Entry 4RHG (X-ray diffraction, 1.58 A resolution); this record covers chains A and B.

Chain A:
Protein: Tyrosine-protein phosphatase non-receptor type 3
Source organism: Homo sapiens
Notes: EC 3.1.3.48; fragment: Catalytic domain
UniProt: P26045 (PTN3_HUMAN); numbering as in UniProt (aligned over 628-909)
Amino-acid sequence (306 residues; row label = number of the first residue in the row; note: 627 numbers in that range are skipped by the numbering (no residue carries them; nothing is unmodelled there); numbers below 1 keep their minus sign (Met-23 is residue -23)):
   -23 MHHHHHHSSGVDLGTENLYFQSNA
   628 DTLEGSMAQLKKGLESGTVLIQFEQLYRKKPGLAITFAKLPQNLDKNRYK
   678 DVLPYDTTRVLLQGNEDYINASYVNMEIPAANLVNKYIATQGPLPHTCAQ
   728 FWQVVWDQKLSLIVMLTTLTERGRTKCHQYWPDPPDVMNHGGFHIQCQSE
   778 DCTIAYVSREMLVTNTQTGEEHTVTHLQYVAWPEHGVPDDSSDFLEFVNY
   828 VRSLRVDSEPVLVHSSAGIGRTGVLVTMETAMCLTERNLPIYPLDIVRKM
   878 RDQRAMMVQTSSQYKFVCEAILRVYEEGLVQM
Not modelled in the structure: -23 to -1, 909
Sequence notes: expression tag (-23 to 0); engineered mutation Glu811 (Asp in P26045), Ser842 (Cys in P26045)
Reported in the primary citation:
  - conformationally variable residues (side-chain flip): Glu811, His812
  - mutagenesis - H812F (2-fold): decreased catalytic activity with Epidermal growth factor receptor substrate 15 (chain B)
  - mutagenesis - Y676I: abolished catalytic activity with Epidermal growth factor receptor substrate 15 (chain B)
  - catalytic residues: Gln886 (by similarity / conservation)
  - mutagenesis - H812F: abolished signaling in response to EGF stimulation

Chain B:
Protein: Epidermal growth factor receptor substrate 15
Notes: fragment: pTyr849 peptide
UniProt: P42566 (EPS15_HUMAN); numbering as in UniProt (aligned over 846-854)
Amino-acid sequence (9 residues; numbered 846 to 854; the number before each row is that of its first residue):
   846 FSAYPSEED
Not modelled in the structure: 853-854
Modified / non-standard residues: Tyr849 (o-phosphotyrosine; PTR)
UniProt features mapped onto this chain:
  - modified residue: Tyr849 (Phosphotyrosine)
Reported in the primary citation:
  - mutagenesis - P850V: increased binding to Tyrosine-protein phosphatase non-receptor type 3 (chain A)
  - post-translational modification sites: Tyr849 (citing earlier work)

How chain A and chain B interact:
Residue-residue contacts (28):
  Leu671(A) - Phe846(B)  hydrophobic
  Asp672(A) - Phe846(B)
  Tyr676(A) - Ser847(B)
  Tyr676(A) - Ala848(B)
  Tyr676(A) - Tyr849(B)
  Tyr676(A) - Pro850(B)
  Lys677(A) - Phe846(B)
  Lys677(A) - Ser847(B)  hydrogen bond (backbone-backbone)
  Asp678(A) - Ala848(B)
  Asp678(A) - Tyr849(B)  hydrogen bond (side chain-backbone)
  Val679(A) - Tyr849(B)
  Glu811(A) - Tyr849(B)
  Glu811(A) - Pro850(B)
  His812(A) - Pro850(B)  hydrogen bond (side chain-backbone)
  His812(A) - Ser851(B)
  His812(A) - Glu852(B)
  Ser842(A) - Tyr849(B)
  Ser843(A) - Tyr849(B)
  Ala844(A) - Tyr849(B)
  Gly845(A) - Tyr849(B)
  Ile846(A) - Tyr849(B)
  Gly847(A) - Tyr849(B)
  Arg848(A) - Tyr849(B)
  Gln886(A) - Tyr849(B)
  Gln886(A) - Pro850(B)  hydrogen bond (side chain-backbone)
  Gln886(A) - Ser851(B)
  Thr887(A) - Ser851(B)
  Thr887(A) - Glu852(B)
Other interface residues (no listed pair), chain A (19 interface residues in all): Arg675, Ser889
Interface features reported in the paper:
  - residue pairs: His812(A)-Pro850(B)

Summary:
Chain A and chain B form an interface of 19 and 7 residues respectively; the contacts include 4 hydrogen
bonds. Among the polar pairs are Asp678(A)-Tyr849(B), His812(A)-Pro850(B) and Gln886(A)-Pro850(B). The paper
describes a contact between His812(A) and Pro850(B). The paper reports the catalytic residue Gln886(A); H812F
of chain A reduces catalytic activity with Epidermal growth factor receptor substrate 15 (chain B); 3
substitutions were tested in all.
Chain A is Tyrosine-protein phosphatase non-receptor type 3 (Homo sapiens) and chain B is Epidermal growth
factor receptor substrate 15; the structure, Crystal structure of PTPN3 (PTPH1) D811E, C842S mutant in complex
with Eps15 pTyr849 peptide, was determined by X-ray diffraction (same publication as 4RH5, 4RH9, 4RI4, 4RI5
and 4S0G).
